Entry 6RH0 (X-ray diffraction, 2.87 A resolution); this record covers chains A and D of the 4 polymer chains in the assembly.

== Chain A ==
Name: Sensor histidine kinase
Organism: Thermotoga maritima
UniProtKB: Q9WZV7 (Q9WZV7_THEMA); residues 232-489 here = UniProt positions 232-489
Amino-acid sequence (258 residues; row label = number of the first residue in the row):
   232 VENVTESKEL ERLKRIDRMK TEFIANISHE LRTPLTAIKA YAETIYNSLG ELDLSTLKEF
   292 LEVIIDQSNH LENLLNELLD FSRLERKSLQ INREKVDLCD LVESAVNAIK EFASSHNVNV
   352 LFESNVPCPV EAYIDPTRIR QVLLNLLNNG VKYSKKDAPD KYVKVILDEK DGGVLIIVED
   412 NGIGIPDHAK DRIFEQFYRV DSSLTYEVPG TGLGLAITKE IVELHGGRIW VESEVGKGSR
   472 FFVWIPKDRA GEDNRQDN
Not modelled in the structure: 232-245, 480-489
Ligand contacts: ADP (adenosine-5'-diphosphate): Asn376, Asn380, Gly381, Lys383, Tyr384, Asp411, Ile414, Gly415, Ile416, Ile424, Tyr429, Arg430, Val431, Thr436, Gly441, Thr442, Gly443, Leu444, Gly445, Leu446, Ser470, Phe472
Reported in the primary citation:
  - conformationally variable residues (side-chain flip): His260
  - binding site for sulfate ion: His260
  - contacts within the chain: Ala256-His260

== Chain D ==
Name: Response regulator
Organism: Thermotoga maritima
UniProtKB: Q9WYT9 (Q9WYT9_THEMA); residue numbers follow UniProt; this construct covers 1-122
Amino-acid sequence (122 residues; row label = number of the first residue in the row):
     1 MSKKVLLVDD SAVLRKIVSF NLKKEGYEVI EAENGQIALE KLSEFTPDLI VLDIMMPVMD
    61 GFTVLKKLQE KEEWKRIPVI VLTAKGGEED ESLALSLGAR KVMRKPFSPS QFIEEVKHLL
   121 NE
Not modelled in the structure: 1
Modified / non-standard residues: Asp53 (aspartate beryllium trifluoride; BFD)
Metal / ion sites: Mg2+: Asp10, Asp53, Met55
Reported in the primary citation:
  - binding site for sulfate ion: Gly86, Asp90

== Interface between chain A and chain D ==
Pairs across the interface (8):
  Glu303(A) with Pro106(D)
  Arg314(A) with Gly87(D); Glu88(D), salt bridge
  Ser319(A) with Glu89(D)
  Gln321(A) with Glu88(D); Glu89(D)
  Asn323(A) with Glu88(D)
  Arg369(A) with Glu88(D), salt bridge

== Overview ==
Chain A and chain D form an interface of 6 and 4 residues respectively; the contacts include 2 salt bridges.
Among the polar pairs are Arg314(A)-Glu88(D) and Arg369(A)-Glu88(D). Bound to chain A: ADP. The paper reports
a binding site for sulfate ion at His260(A) and Gly86(D) among others; conformational variability at
His260(A).
Chain A is Sensor histidine kinase and chain D is Response regulator, both from Thermotoga maritima; the
structure, Revisiting pH-gated conformational switch. Complex HK853-RR468 pH 5.5, was determined by X-ray
diffraction together with 6RFV, 6RGY, 6RGZ, 6RH1, 6RH2, 6RH7 and 6RH8 from the same study.
